Entry 9LB7 (X-ray diffraction, 2.35 A resolution); this record covers chain A.

# Chain A
Name: Trehalose-6-phosphate hydrolase
Source organism: Weissella ceti
UniProtKB: A0A075U1V9 (A0A075U1V9_9LACO); numbering as in UniProt (aligned over 5-781)
Chain sequence (777 residues; row label = number of the first residue in the row):
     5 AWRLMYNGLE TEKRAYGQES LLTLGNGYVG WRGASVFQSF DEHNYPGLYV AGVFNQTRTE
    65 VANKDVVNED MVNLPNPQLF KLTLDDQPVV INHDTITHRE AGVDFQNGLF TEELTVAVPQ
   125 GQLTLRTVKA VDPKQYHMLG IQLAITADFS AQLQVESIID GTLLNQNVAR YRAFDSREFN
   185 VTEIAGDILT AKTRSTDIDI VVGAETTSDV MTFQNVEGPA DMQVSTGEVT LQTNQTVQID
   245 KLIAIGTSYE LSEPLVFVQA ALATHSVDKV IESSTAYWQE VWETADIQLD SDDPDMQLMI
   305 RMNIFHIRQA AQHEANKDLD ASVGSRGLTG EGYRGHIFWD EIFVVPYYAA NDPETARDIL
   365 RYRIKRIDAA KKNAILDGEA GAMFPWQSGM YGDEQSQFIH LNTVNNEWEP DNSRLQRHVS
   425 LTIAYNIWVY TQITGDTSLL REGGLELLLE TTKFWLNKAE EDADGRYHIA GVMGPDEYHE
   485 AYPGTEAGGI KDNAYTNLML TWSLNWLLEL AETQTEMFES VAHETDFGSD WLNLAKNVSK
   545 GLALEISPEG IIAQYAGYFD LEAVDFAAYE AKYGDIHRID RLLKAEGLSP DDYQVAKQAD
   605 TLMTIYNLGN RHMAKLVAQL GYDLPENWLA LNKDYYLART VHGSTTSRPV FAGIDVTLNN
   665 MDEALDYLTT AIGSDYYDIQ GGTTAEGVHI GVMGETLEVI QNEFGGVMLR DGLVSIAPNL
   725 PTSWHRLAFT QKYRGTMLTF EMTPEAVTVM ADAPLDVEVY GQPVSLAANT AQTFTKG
Unresolved in the structure: 780-781
Ion coordination: Mg2+: Glu221, Gly222
Ligand contacts: 1-O-phosphono-beta-D-glucopyranose (XGP): Ser329, Tyr337, Phe342, Trp343, Asp344, Trp390, Glu481, Arg582, Lys601, Gln602, Gly647, Ser648

# In short
Ligands of chain A: 1-O-phosphono-beta-D-glucopyranose. The Mg2+ site is built by Glu221 and Gly222.
Chain A is Trehalose-6-phosphate hydrolase (Weissella ceti); the structure, Crystal structure of
trehalose-6-phosphate phosphorylase from Weissella ceti in complex with beta-Glc1P, was determined by X-ray
diffraction (same publication as 9LB6).
